Entry 5OSM (X-ray diffraction, 1.77 A resolution); this record covers chain A.

[Chain A]
Molecule: Cyclin-dependent kinase 2
Source organism: Homo sapiens
Notes: EC 2.7.11.22
UniProt: P24941 (CDK2_HUMAN); residue numbers follow UniProt; this construct covers 1-298
Amino-acid sequence (303 residues; numbered -4 to 298; the number before each row is that of its first residue; numbers below 1 keep their minus sign (Gly-4 is residue -4)):
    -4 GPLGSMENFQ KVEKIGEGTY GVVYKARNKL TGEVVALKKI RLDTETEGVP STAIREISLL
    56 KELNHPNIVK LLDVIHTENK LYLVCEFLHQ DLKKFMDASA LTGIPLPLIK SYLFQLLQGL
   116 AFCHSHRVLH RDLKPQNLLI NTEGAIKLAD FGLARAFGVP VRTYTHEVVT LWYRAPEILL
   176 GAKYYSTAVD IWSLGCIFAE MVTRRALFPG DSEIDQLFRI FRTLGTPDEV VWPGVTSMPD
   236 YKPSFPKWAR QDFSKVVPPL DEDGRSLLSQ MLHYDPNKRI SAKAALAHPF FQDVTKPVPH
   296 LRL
Disordered / not traced: -4, 37-44, 297-298
Sequence notes: expression tag (-4 to 0); engineered mutation Cys80 (Phe in P24941), Ala177 (Cys in P24941)
Covalent attachments: methyl 1-propanoyl-3,4-dihydro-2H-quinoline-6-carboxylate (AEQ) linked to Cys80
Ligand contacts: AEQ (methyl 1-propanoyl-3,4-dihydro-2H-quinoline-6-carboxylate): Ile10, Val18, Ala31, Lys33, Val64, Leu78, Val79, Glu81, Phe82, Leu83, His84, Gln85, Gln131, Leu134, Ala144, Asp145
UniProt features mapped onto this chain:
  - active site: Asp127 (Proton acceptor)
  - binding site (ATP): Ile10 to Val18, Lys33, Glu81 to Leu83, Asp86, Lys129 to Asn132, Asp145
  - binding site (Mg(2+)): Asn132, Asp145
  - site (CDK7 binding): Lys9, Lys88, Lys89, Leu166
  - modified residue: Met1 (N-acetylmethionine), Lys6 (N6-acetyllysine), Thr14 (Phosphothreonine), Tyr15 (Phosphotyrosine), Tyr19 (Phosphotyrosine), Thr160 (Phosphothreonine)
  - natural variant: Pro45 (P45L: In a glioblastoma multiforme sample)
  - mutagenesis: Lys9 (K9F: Reduced phosphorylation by CAK), Thr14 (T14A: 2-fold increase in activity), Tyr15 (Y15F: 2-fold increase in activity), Lys88 to Lys89 (Reduced phosphorylation by CAK), Thr160 (T160A: Abolishes activity), Leu166 (L166R: Reduced phosphorylation by CAK and reduced kinase activity)

[Summary]
Compound AEQ is covalently linked to Cys80. From UniProt: active-site residue Asp127, 19 ATP-binding residues,
Mg2+-binding residues Asn132 and Asp145 and 7 mutagenesis sites.
Chain A is Cyclin-dependent kinase 2 (Homo sapiens); the structure, Cdk2(F80C, C177A) with covalent adduct at
C80, was determined by X-ray diffraction together with 5OO0 and 5OSJ from the same study.
